PDB entry 2I0L | X-ray diffraction, 2.31 A resolution | chains A and C

[Chain A]
Molecule: Disks large homolog 1
Source organism: Rattus norvegicus
Notes: fragment: PDZ2 domain
Reference sequence: Q62696 (DLG1_RAT); residues 318-401 here = UniProt positions 318-401
Amino-acid sequence (84 residues; each row starts with the number of its first residue):
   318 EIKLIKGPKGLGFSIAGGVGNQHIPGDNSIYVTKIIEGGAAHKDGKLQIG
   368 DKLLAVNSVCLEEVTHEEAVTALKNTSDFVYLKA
Disordered / not traced: 401

[Chain C]
Molecule: peptide E6
Reference sequence: P06463 (VE6_HPV18); residues 2000-2006 here correspond to UniProt positions 152-158 (UniProt number = residue number - 1848)
Amino-acid sequence (7 residues; row label = number of the first residue in the row):
  2000 RRRETQV
Disordered / not traced: 2000

[Chain A / chain C interface]
Residue-residue contacts (17):
  K326(A) - Q2005(C)  hydrogen bond
  G327(A) - V2006(C)
  L328(A) - V2006(C)  hydrogen bond (backbone-backbone)
  G329(A) - V2006(C)  hydrogen bond (backbone-backbone)
  F330(A) - Q2005(C)
  F330(A) - V2006(C)  hydrogen bond (backbone-backbone)
  S331(A) - T2004(C)
  S331(A) - Q2005(C)
  I332(A) - E2003(C)
  I332(A) - T2004(C)  hydrogen bond (backbone-backbone)
  N338(A) - R2001(C)
  N338(A) - R2002(C)  hydrogen bond (side chain-backbone)
  T350(A) - E2003(C)
  H383(A) - R2002(C)
  H383(A) - T2004(C)  hydrogen bond
  E384(A) - R2002(C)  salt bridge
  L390(A) - V2006(C)  hydrophobic
Interface residues without a listed pair, chain A (15 interface residues in all): A333, G334, V387
The authors on this interface:
  - interface residues, chain A: N338(A), T350(A)
  - hot spots on chain C (mutagenesis) - R2002G: decreased binding to full-length Dlg

[Overview]
15 residues of chain A and 6 residues of chain C are in contact, with 7 hydrogen bonds and 1 salt bridge.
Polar contacts include E384(A)-R2002(C), K326(A)-Q2005(C) and G329(A)-V2006(C). From the paper: R2002G of
chain C reduces binding to full-length Dlg; interface residues N338(A) and T350(A).
Here chain A is Disks large homolog 1 (Rattus norvegicus) and chain C is peptide E6. Entry 2I0L (X-ray crystal
structure of Sap97 PDZ2 bound to the C-terminal peptide of HPV18 E6) was determined by X-ray diffraction (same
publication as 2I04 and 2I0I).
